1NDZ - chain A; structure by X-ray diffraction, 2.00 A resolution.

Chain A:
Protein: Adenosine Deaminase
Source organism: Bos taurus
Notes: EC 3.5.4.4
UniProt: P56658 (ADA_BOVIN); residues 2-357 here correspond to UniProt positions 1-356 (UniProt number = residue number - 1)
Sequence (356 residues; each row starts with the number of its first residue):
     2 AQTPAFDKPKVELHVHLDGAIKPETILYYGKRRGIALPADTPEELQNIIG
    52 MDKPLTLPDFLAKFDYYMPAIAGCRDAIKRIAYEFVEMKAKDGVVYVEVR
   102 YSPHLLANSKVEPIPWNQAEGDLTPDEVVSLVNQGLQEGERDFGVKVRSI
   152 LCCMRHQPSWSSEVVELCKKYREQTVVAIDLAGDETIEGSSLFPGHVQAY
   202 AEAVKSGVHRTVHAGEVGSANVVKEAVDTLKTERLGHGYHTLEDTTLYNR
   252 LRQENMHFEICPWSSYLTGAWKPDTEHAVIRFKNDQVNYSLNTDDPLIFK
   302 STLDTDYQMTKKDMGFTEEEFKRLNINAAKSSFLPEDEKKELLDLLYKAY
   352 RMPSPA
Unresolved in the structure: 2-3, 353-357
Curated features (UniProtKB/Swiss-Prot):
  - binding site (Zn(2+)): D296
Bound ions: Zn2+: H15, H17, H214, D295
Ligand contacts: fr235999 (FR5; 1-((1R)-1-(hydroxymethyl)-3-(6-((3-(1-methyl-1H-benzimidazol-2-yl)propanoyl)amino)-1H-indol-1-yl)propyl)-1H-imidazole-4-carboxamide): H17, D19, M52, L56, T57, L58, F61, L62, F65, R101, Y102, S103, L106, C153, M155, H157, G184, D185, E217, V218, L268, T269, D295, D296

Overview:
Ligands of chain A: fr235999. The Zn2+ site is built by H15, H17, H214 and D295. Curated annotation (UniProt)
lists Zn2+-binding residue D296.
Chain A is Adenosine Deaminase (Bos taurus); the structure, Crystal Structure of Adenosine Deaminase Complexed
with FR235999, was determined by X-ray diffraction (same publication as 1NDV, 1NDW and 1NDY).
